PDB entry 5D8A | X-ray diffraction, 2.40 A resolution | chains A and C of the 4 polymer chains in the assembly

# Chain A
Name: VP1
From: Foot-and-mouth disease virus - type A
UniProtKB: Q6PN23 (Q6PN23_9PICO); residues 1-211 here correspond to UniProt positions 726-936 (UniProt number = residue number + 725)
Chain sequence (211 residues; numbered 1 to 211; the number before each row is that of its first residue):
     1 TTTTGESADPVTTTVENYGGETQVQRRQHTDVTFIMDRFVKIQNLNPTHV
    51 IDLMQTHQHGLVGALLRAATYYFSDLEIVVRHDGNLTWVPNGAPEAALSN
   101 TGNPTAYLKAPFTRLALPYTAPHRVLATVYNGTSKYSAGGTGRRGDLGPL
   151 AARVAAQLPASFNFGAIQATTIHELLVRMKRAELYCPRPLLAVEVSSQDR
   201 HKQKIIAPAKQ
Unresolved in the structure: 136-155, 211

# Chain C
Name: VP3
From: Foot-and-mouth disease virus - type A
UniProtKB: Q6PN23 (Q6PN23_9PICO); residues 1-221 here correspond to UniProt positions 505-725 (UniProt number = residue number + 504)
Chain sequence (221 residues; row label = number of the first residue in the row):
     1 GIVPVACSDGYGGLVTTDPKTADPVYGMVYNPPRTNYPGRFTNLLDVAEA
    51 CPTFLCFDEGKPYVVTRTDEQRLLAKFDVSLAAKHMSNTYLSGIAQYYAQ
   101 YSGTINLHFMFTGSTDSKARYMVAYVPPGVETPPDTPEKAAHCIHAEWDT
   151 GLNSKFTFSIPYVSAADYAYTASDVAETTNVQGWVCIYQITHGKAEQDTL
   201 VVSVSAGKDFELRLPIDPRSQ

# Interface between chain A and chain C
Contacting residue pairs (46):
  Pro90(A) - Leu214(C)  hydrophobic
  Pro90(A) - Ile216(C)  hydrophobic
  Asn91(A) - Ala99(C)
  Asn91(A) - Gln100(C)  hydrogen bond (backbone-side chain)
  Asn91(A) - Tyr170(C)  hydrogen bond
  Gly92(A) - Tyr170(C)
  Pro94(A) - Ile216(C)
  Ala97(A) - Asp217(C)
  Ala97(A) - Pro218(C)  hydrophobic
  Asn100(A) - Asp217(C)  hydrogen bond (side chain-backbone)
  Asn100(A) - Pro218(C)
  Asn100(A) - Arg219(C)  hydrogen bond (side chain-backbone)
  Asn100(A) - Gln221(C)  hydrogen bond
  Thr101(A) - Thr16(C)  hydrogen bond (backbone-side chain)
  Gly102(A) - Asp217(C)  hydrogen bond (backbone-side chain)
  Asn103(A) - Thr16(C)  hydrogen bond (backbone-side chain)
  Asn103(A) - Ile216(C)
  Asn103(A) - Asp217(C)  hydrogen bond (side chain-backbone)
  Pro104(A) - Thr16(C)
  Pro104(A) - Thr17(C)
  Thr105(A) - Leu14(C)
  Thr105(A) - Val15(C)
  Thr105(A) - Thr16(C)  hydrogen bond (backbone-backbone)
  Ala106(A) - Leu14(C)
  Ala106(A) - Val15(C)  hydrophobic
  Tyr107(A) - Leu14(C)  hydrogen bond (backbone-backbone)
  Lys109(A) - Tyr11(C)
  Lys109(A) - Gly12(C)
  Lys109(A) - Gly13(C)
  Pro111(A) - Asp9(C)
  Phe112(A) - Asp9(C)
  Phe112(A) - Gly10(C)
  Thr113(A) - Gly10(C)
  Arg114(A) - Gly10(C)  hydrogen bond (backbone-backbone)
  Arg114(A) - Tyr11(C)
  Thr120(A) - Gln100(C)  hydrogen bond (backbone-side chain)
  Thr120(A) - Arg213(C)
  Thr120(A) - Leu214(C)
  Ala121(A) - Arg213(C)  hydrogen bond (backbone-side chain)
  Pro122(A) - Gln100(C)
  Pro122(A) - Ala166(C)
  Pro122(A) - Asp167(C)  hydrogen bond (backbone-backbone)
  Pro122(A) - Tyr168(C)
  His123(A) - Ala166(C)
  Lys135(A) - Ala176(C)
  Ser161(A) - Tyr170(C)
Other interface residues (no listed pair), chain A (27 interface residues in all): Ala93, Ala96, Leu115
Other interface residues (no listed pair), chain C (24 interface residues in all): Ala172

# In short
The interface between chain A and chain C involves 27 residues on one side and 24 on the other, with 15
hydrogen bonds. Among the polar pairs are Asn91(A)-Gln100(C), Asn91(A)-Tyr170(C) and Asn100(A)-Asp217(C).
Here chain A is VP1 and chain C is VP3, both from Foot-and-mouth disease virus - type A. Entry 5D8A (Crystal
structure of recombinant foot-and-mouth-disease virus A22-H2093F empty capsid) was determined by X-ray
diffraction, deposited together with 5AC9, 5ACA and 5DDJ.
